PDB entry 4A3M | X-ray diffraction, 3.90 A resolution | chains A and E of the 15 polymer chains in the assembly

== Chain A ==
Molecule: DNA-directed RNA polymerase II subunit RPB1
Organism: Saccharomyces cerevisiae
Notes: EC 2.7.7.6
UniProtKB: P04050 (RPB1_YEAST); residue numbers follow UniProt; this construct covers 1-1732
Amino-acid sequence (1732 residues; row label = number of the first residue in the row):
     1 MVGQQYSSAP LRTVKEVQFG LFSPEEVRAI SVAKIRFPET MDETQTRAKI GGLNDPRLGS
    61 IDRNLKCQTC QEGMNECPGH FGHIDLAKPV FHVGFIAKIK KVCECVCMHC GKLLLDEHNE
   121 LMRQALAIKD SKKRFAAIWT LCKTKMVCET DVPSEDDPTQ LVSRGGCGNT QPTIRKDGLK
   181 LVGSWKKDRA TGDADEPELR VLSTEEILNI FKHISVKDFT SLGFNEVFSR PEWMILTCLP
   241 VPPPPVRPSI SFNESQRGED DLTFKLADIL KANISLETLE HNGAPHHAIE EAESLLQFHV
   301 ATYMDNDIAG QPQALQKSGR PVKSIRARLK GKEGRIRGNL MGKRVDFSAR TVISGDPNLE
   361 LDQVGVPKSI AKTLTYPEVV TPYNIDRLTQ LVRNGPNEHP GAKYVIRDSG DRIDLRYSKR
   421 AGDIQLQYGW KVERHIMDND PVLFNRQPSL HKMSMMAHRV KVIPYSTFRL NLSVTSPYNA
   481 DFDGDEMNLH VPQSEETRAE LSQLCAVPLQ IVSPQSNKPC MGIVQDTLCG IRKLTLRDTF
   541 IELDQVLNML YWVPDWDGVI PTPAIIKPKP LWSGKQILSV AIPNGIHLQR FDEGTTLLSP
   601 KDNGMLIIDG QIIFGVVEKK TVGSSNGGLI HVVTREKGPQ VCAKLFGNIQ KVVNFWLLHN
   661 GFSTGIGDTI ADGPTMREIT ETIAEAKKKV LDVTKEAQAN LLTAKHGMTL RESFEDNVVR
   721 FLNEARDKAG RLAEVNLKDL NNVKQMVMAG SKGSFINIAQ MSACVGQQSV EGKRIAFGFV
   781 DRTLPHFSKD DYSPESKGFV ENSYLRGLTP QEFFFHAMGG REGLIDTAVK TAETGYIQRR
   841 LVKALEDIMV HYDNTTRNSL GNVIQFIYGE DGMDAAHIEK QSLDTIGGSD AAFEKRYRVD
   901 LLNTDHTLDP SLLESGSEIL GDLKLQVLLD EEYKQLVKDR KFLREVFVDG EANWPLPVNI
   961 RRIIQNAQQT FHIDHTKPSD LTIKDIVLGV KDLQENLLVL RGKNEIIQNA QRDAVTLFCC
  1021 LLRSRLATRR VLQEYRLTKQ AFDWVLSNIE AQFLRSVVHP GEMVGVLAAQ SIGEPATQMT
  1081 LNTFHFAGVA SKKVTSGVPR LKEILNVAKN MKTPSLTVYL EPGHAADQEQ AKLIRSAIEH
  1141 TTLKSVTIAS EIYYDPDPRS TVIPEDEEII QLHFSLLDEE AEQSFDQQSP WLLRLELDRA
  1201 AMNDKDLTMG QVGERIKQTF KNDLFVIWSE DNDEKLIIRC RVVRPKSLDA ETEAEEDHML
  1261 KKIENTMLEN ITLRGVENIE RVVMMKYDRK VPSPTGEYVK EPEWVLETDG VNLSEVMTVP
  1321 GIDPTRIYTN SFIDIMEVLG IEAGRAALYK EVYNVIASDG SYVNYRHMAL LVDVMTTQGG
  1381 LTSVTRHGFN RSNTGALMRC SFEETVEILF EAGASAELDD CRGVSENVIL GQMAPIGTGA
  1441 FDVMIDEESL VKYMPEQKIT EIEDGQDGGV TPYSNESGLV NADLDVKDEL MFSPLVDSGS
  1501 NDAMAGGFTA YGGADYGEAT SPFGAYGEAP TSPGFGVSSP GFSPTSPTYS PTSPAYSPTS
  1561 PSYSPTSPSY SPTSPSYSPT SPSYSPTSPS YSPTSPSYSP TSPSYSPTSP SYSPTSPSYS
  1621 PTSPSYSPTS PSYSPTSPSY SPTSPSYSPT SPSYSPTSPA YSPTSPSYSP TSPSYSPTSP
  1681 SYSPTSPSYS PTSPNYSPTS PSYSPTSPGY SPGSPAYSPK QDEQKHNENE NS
Not modelled in the structure: 1-2, 1084-1091, 1177-1186, 1244-1253, 1456-1732
Bound ions: Zn2+ site 1: C67, C70, C77, H80; Zn2+ site 2: C107, C110, C148, C167; Mg2+: D481, D483, D485 (shared with 1 residue of chain P)
Residues lining bound ligands: AMP-CPP (APC; diphosphomethylphosphonic acid adenosyl ester): R446, P448, N479, D481, D483, K752, L1081
Swiss-Prot annotation at these positions:
  - region: P248 to D260 (Lid loop), N306 to K323 (Rudder loop), P810 to E822 (Bridging helix)
  - binding site (Zn(2+)): C67, C70, C77, H80, C107, C110, C148, C167
  - binding site (Mg(2+)): D481, D483, D485
  - modified residue: T1471 (Phosphothreonine)
  - cross-link (Glycyl lysine isopeptide (Lys-Gly)): K695 (interchain with G-Cter in ubiquitin), K1246 (interchain with G-Cter in ubiquitin), K1350 (interchain with G-Cter in ubiquitin)
  - natural variant: S1653 to P1659 (deletion: In strain: A364A)
  - mutagenesis: K1246 (K1246R: Impairs ubiquitination during transcription stress)
From the paper describing this entry:
  - mutagenesis - Q1078N, Q1078S: abolished growth (citing earlier work)

== Chain E ==
Molecule: DNA-directed RNA polymerases I, II, and III subunit RPABC1
Organism: Saccharomyces cerevisiae
UniProtKB: P20434 (RPAB1_YEAST); residue numbers follow UniProt; this construct covers 1-215
Amino-acid sequence (215 residues; row label = number of the first residue in the row):
     1 MDQENERNIS RLWRAFRTVK EMVKDRGYFI TQEEVELPLE DFKAKYCDSM GRPQRKMMSF
    61 QANPTEESIS KFPDMGSLWV EFCDEPSVGV KTMKTFVIHI QEKNFQTGIF VYQNNITPSA
   121 MKLVPSIPPA TIETFNEAAL VVNITHHELV PKHIRLSSDE KRELLKRYRL KESQLPRIQR
   181 ADPVALYLGL KRGEVVKIIR KSETSGRYAS YRICM
Not modelled in the structure: 1

== Chain A / chain E interface ==
Contacting residue pairs (99):
  R857(A) with Y168(E), hydrogen bond (side chain-backbone); L170(E); Q174(E), hydrogen bond
  L860(A) with Q174(E)
  G861(A) with Q174(E)
  N862(A) with Q174(E); R177(E)
  V863(A) with L170(E), hydrophobic; Q174(E), hydrogen bond (backbone-backbone); P176(E)
  Q865(A) with Y208(E)
  F866(A) with Y168(E); Y208(E), hydrogen bond (backbone-side chain); S210(E); Y211(E), hydrophobic
  I867(A) with Y168(E)
  G869(A) with T204(E), hydrogen bond (backbone-side chain)
  E870(A) with R200(E), salt bridge; K201(E); S202(E), hydrogen bond; T204(E); S205(E), hydrogen bond (backbone-side chain); Y208(E)
  D871(A) with T204(E), hydrogen bond
  F942(A) with K201(E); G206(E); R207(E)
  E945(A) with K201(E), salt bridge
  V946(A) with K201(E); S202(E); G206(E)
  F947(A) with E203(E)
  W954(A) with E203(E)
  L956(A) with T204(E)
  N1004(A) with R167(E)
  I1006(A) with E163(E); L164(E), hydrophobic; R167(E); Y168(E), hydrophobic
  I1007(A) with Y168(E), hydrophobic
  A1010(A) with Y168(E)
  D1013(A) with S205(E); R207(E)
  A1014(A) with S205(E)
  T1016(A) with S205(E); R207(E)
  L1017(A) with S202(E); E203(E); S205(E), hydrogen bond (backbone-backbone); G206(E)
  M1317(A) with V142(E)
  T1318(A) with R11(E), hydrogen bond (backbone-side chain); R14(E), hydrogen bond (backbone-side chain); A138(E); V141(E); V142(E)
  P1324(A) with V142(E), hydrophobic; H147(E)
  T1325(A) with H146(E), hydrogen bond (side chain-backbone); H147(E); E148(E), hydrogen bond (backbone-backbone)
  R1326(A) with H147(E); E148(E), salt bridge
  I1327(A) with H147(E), hydrogen bond (backbone-side chain)
  I1335(A) with L149(E), hydrophobic
  M1336(A) with Q179(E)
  E1337(A) with P183(E)
  V1338(A) with I144(E); P183(E)
  L1339(A) with I144(E), hydrophobic; H147(E); V150(E); V184(E)
  G1340(A) with D182(E); P183(E)
  I1341(A) with D182(E); R212(E)
  E1342(A) with L149(E); P151(E); H153(E); I198(E); R200(E), salt bridge; R212(E), salt bridge
  A1343(A) with L149(E); V150(E), hydrophobic
  R1345(A) with R200(E)
  A1346(A) with L149(E), hydrophobic
  Y1349(A) with E203(E)
  Y1365(A) with S202(E); E203(E); T204(E)
  R1366(A) with T204(E)
  T1376(A) with R212(E), hydrogen bond (backbone-side chain)
  T1377(A) with P176(E); R177(E), hydrogen bond (backbone-backbone); R212(E)
  Q1378(A) with R177(E), hydrogen bond
  G1379(A) with R177(E); Q179(E)
Interface residues without a listed pair, chain A (57 interface residues in all): D853, T855, P955, V1015, V1319, Y1328, A1347, D1373
Interface residues without a listed pair, chain E (41 interface residues in all): R169, S173, A209

== Overview ==
The interface between chain A and chain E involves 57 residues on one side and 41 on the other; the contacts
include 17 hydrogen bonds and 5 salt bridges. Polar contacts include E870(A)-R200(E), E945(A)-K201(E) and
R1326(A)-E148(E). Ligands of chain A: AMP-CPP. From the paper: Q1078N and Q1078S of chain A abolish growth.
Chain A is DNA-directed RNA polymerase II subunit RPB1 and chain E is DNA-directed RNA polymerases I, II, and
III subunit RPABC1, both from Saccharomyces cerevisiae; the structure, RNA Polymerase II initial transcribing
complex with a 4nt DNA-RNA hybrid and soaked with AMPCPP, was determined by X-ray diffraction together with
4A3B, 4A3C, 4A3D, 4A3E, 4A3F, 4A3G and 4 further entries from the same study.
